PDB entry 5IMB | X-ray diffraction, 2.40 A resolution | chain A

# Chain A
Protein: Peptidyl-tRNA hydrolase
Organism: Vibrio cholerae O1 biovar El Tor str. N16961
Notes: EC 3.1.1.29
UniProtKB: Q9KQ21 (PTH_VIBCH); aligned to UniProt positions 1-197 over residues 1-197 (the alignment contains insertions or deletions, so no single offset holds)
Sequence (199 residues; row label = number of the first residue in the row; numbers below 1 keep their minus sign (Gly-1 is residue -1)):
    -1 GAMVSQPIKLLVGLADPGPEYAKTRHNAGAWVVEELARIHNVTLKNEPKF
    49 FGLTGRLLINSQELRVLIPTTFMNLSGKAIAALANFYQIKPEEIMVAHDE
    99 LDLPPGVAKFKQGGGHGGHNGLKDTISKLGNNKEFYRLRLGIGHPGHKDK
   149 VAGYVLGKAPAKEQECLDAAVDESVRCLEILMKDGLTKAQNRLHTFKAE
Disordered / not traced: -1 to 2, 197
Construct notes: expression tag (-1 to 0); engineered mutation Asp14 (Asn13 in Q9KQ21)
Modified residues: Cys164 (S-hydroxycysteine; CSO)
From the paper describing this entry:
  - conformationally variable residues (side-chain flip): Asp14
  - catalytic residues: His24, Asn72, Asp97, Asn118 (citing earlier work)
  - mutagenesis - H24N (Tm 48.62 degC), D97N (Tm 42.93 degC): decreased stability
  - mutagenesis - N72D (Tm 52.06 degC): unchanged stability
  - mutagenesis - N118D (Tm 55.56 degC): increased stability

# Summary
From the paper: catalytic residues His24, Asn72 and Asp97 among others; H24N and D97N reduce stability; 4
substitutions were tested in all.
Chain A is Peptidyl-tRNA hydrolase (Vibrio cholerae O1 biovar El Tor str. N16961); the structure, Crystal
structure of peptidyl-tRNA hydrolase mutant-N14D from Vibrio cholerae, was determined by X-ray diffraction
(same publication as 5B6J, 5IKE and 4ZXP).
